7TIC - chains C and D of the 8 polymer chains in the assembly; structure by electron microscopy, 3.90 A resolution.

[Chain C]
Molecule: Replication factor C subunit 3
Organism: Saccharomyces cerevisiae
UniProt: P38629 (RFC3_YEAST); residues 1-340 here = UniProt positions 1-340
Chain sequence (340 residues; each row starts with the number of its first residue):
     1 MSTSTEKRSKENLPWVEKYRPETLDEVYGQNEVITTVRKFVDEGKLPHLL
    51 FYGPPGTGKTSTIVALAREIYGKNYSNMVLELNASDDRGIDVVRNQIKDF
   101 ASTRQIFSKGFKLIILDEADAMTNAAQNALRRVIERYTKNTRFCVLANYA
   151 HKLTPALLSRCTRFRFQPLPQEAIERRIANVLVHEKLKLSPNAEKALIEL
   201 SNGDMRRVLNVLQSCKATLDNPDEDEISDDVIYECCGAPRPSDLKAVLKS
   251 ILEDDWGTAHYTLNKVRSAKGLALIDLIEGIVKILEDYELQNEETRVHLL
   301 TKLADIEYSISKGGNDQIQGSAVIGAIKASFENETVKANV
Not modelled in the structure: 1-11, 334-340
UniProt features mapped onto this chain:
  - binding site (ATP): Val-16 to Tyr-19, Arg-20, Tyr-28, Gly-53 to Ser-61, Asn-148, Arg-206
  - modified residue: Ser-2 (N-acetylserine)
Metal / ion sites: Mg2+: Thr-60 (together with ATP-gamma-S)
Residues lining bound ligands: ATP-gamma-S (AGS; phosphothiophosphoric acid-adenylate ester): Trp-15, Val-16, Glu-17, Tyr-19, Arg-20, Pro-21, Glu-26, Val-27, Tyr-28, Pro-55, Gly-56, Thr-57, Gly-58, Lys-59, Thr-60, Ser-61, Asp-117, Asn-148, Leu-169, Arg-177, Met-205, Arg-206, Leu-209

[Chain D]
Molecule: Replication factor C subunit 2
Organism: Saccharomyces cerevisiae
UniProt: P40348 (RFC2_YEAST); residue numbers follow UniProt; this construct covers 1-353
Chain sequence (353 residues; numbered 1 to 353; the number before each row is that of its first residue):
     1 MFEGFGPNKKRKISKLAAEQSLAQQPWVEKYRPKNLDEVTAQDHAVTVLK
    51 KTLKSANLPHMLFYGPPGTGKTSTILALTKELYGPDLMKSRILELNASDE
   101 RGISIVREKVKNFARLTVSKPSKHDLENYPCPPYKIIILDEADSMTADAQ
   151 SALRRTMETYSGVTRFCLICNYVTRIIDPLASRCSKFRFKALDASNAIDR
   201 LRFISEQENVKCDDGVLERILDISAGDLRRGITLLQSASKGAQYLGDGKN
   251 ITSTQVEELAGVVPHDILIEIVEKVKSGDFDEIKKYVNTFMKSGWSAASV
   301 VNQLHEYYITNDNFDTNFKNQISWLLFTTDSRLNNGTNEHIQLLNLLVKI
   351 SQL
Not modelled in the structure: 1-25, 100-101, 161-164
UniProt features mapped onto this chain:
  - binding site (ATP): Val-28, Arg-32, Gly-65 to Ser-73, Asn-171, Arg-229
  - modified residue: Met-1 (N-acetylmethionine)
Metal / ion sites: Mg2+: Thr-72 (together with ATP-gamma-S)
Residues lining bound ligands: ATP-gamma-S (AGS; phosphothiophosphoric acid-adenylate ester): Val-28, Tyr-31, Arg-32, Pro-33, Val-39, Thr-40, Ala-41, Gln-42, Pro-66, Pro-67, Gly-68, Thr-69, Gly-70, Lys-71, Thr-72, Ser-73, Arg-200, Leu-228, Arg-229

[Interface between chain C and chain D]
Pairs across the interface (33; chain C residue first):
  Pro-14(C) / Arg-183(D)
  Ser-85(C) / Asp-148(D)
  Asp-86(C) / Asp-148(D)  hydrogen bond (backbone-side chain)
  Arg-206(C) / Asp-178(D)
  Glu-234(C) / Arg-188(D)
  Gly-237(C) / Arg-188(D)
  Trp-256(C) / Thr-316(D)
  Trp-256(C) / Lys-319(D)
  Trp-256(C) / Asn-320(D)
  Ser-268(C) / Lys-190(D)  hydrogen bond (backbone-side chain)
  Ala-269(C) / Lys-190(D)  hydrogen bond (backbone-side chain)
  Lys-270(C) / Lys-190(D)
  Gly-271(C) / Arg-188(D)
  Gly-271(C) / Lys-190(D)
  Asp-305(C) / Phe-327(D)
  Ile-306(C) / Phe-327(D)  hydrophobic
  Ser-309(C) / Phe-327(D)
  Ser-309(C) / Ser-331(D)  hydrogen bond
  Lys-312(C) / Asn-334(D)
  Gly-313(C) / Asn-334(D)
  Gly-314(C) / Asn-334(D)
  Asn-315(C) / Asn-302(D)
  Asn-315(C) / Asp-330(D)  hydrogen bond (backbone-side chain)
  Gln-317(C) / Asn-302(D)
  Gln-317(C) / His-305(D)
  Ile-318(C) / Leu-326(D)
  Ile-318(C) / Phe-327(D)  hydrophobic
  Ile-318(C) / Asp-330(D)
  Ser-321(C) / His-305(D)  hydrogen bond
  Ser-321(C) / Ser-323(D)
  Ala-322(C) / Phe-327(D)  hydrophobic
  Gly-325(C) / Ser-323(D)
  Ala-329(C) / Asn-320(D)
Also at the interface, not in a pair above, chain C (31 interface residues in all): Ala-84, Asp-87, Asn-210, His-260, Lys-302, Gln-319, Lys-328
Also at the interface, not in a pair above, chain D (22 interface residues in all): His-44, Ser-182, Val-301, Ile-309, Trp-324, Asn-335

[Summary]
The interface between chain C and chain D involves 31 residues on one side and 22 on the other; the contacts
include 6 hydrogen bonds. Polar pairs include Asp-86(C)/Asp-148(D), Ser-268(C)/Lys-190(D) and
Ala-269(C)/Lys-190(D). Chain C binds ATP-gamma-S. Ligands of chain D: ATP-gamma-S.
Chain C is Replication factor C subunit 3 and chain D is Replication factor C subunit 2, both from
Saccharomyces cerevisiae; the structure, Structure of the yeast clamp loader (Replication Factor C RFC) bound
to the sliding clamp (Proliferating ..., was determined by electron microscopy together with 7THJ, 7THV, 7TI8,
7TIB, 7TID and 7TKU from the same study.
